PDB entry 1LHO | X-ray diffraction, 2.00 A resolution | chain A

[Chain A]
Molecule: Sex hormone-binding globulin
Source organism: Homo sapiens
Notes: fragment: LG-like 1 domain, Residues 30-218
UniProtKB: P04278 (SHBG_HUMAN); residues 1-189 here correspond to UniProt positions 30-218 (UniProt number = residue number + 29)
Sequence (189 residues; numbered 1 to 189; the number before each row is that of its first residue):
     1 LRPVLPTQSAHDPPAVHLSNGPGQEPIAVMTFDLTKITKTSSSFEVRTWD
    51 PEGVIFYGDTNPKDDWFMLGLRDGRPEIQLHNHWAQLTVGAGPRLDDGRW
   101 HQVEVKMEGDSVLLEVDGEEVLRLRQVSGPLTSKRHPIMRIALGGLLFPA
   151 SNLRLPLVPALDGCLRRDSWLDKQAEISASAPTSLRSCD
Unresolved in the structure: 1-12, 189
Disulfides: Cys164-Cys188
Metal / ion sites: Ca2+: Asp50, Glu52, Ala160
Ligand contacts: 5-alpha-androstane-3-beta,17beta-diol (AOM): Thr40, Ser41, Ser42, Phe56, Gly58, Asp59, Asp65, Trp66, Phe67, Leu80, Asn82, Val105, Lys106, Met107, Val112, Ser128, Leu131, Lys134, Met139, Ile141, Leu171

[Overview]
Bound to chain A: 5-alpha-androstane-3-beta,17beta-diol. The Ca2+ site is built by Asp50, Glu52 and Ala160.
Chain A is Sex hormone-binding globulin (Homo sapiens); the structure, Crystal structure of the N-terminal
lg-domain of shbg in complex with 5ALPHA-androstane-3beta,17beta-diol, was determined by X-ray diffraction,
deposited together with 1LHN.
